8CJ2 - chains A and D of the 8 polymer chains in the assembly; structure by X-ray diffraction, 2.13 A resolution.

[Chain A (and D)]
Molecule: Histone chaperone ASF1A
Source organism: Homo sapiens
Notes: chain D of this document is another copy of the same molecule, construct and numbering; everything in this record applies to it too
UniProtKB: Q9Y294 (ASF1A_HUMAN); numbering as in UniProt (aligned over 1-156)
Chain sequence (156 residues; each row starts with the number of its first residue):
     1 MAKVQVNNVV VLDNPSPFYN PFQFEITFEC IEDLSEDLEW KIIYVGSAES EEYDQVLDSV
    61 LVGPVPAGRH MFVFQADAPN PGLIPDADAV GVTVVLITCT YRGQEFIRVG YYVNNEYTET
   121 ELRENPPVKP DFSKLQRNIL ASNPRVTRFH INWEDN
Unresolved in the structure: 155-156
UniProt features mapped onto this chain:
  - motif: Ile31 to Asp37 (Required for interaction with HIRA)

[Chain A / chain D interface]
Contacting residue pairs - 11 pairs, chain A then chain D:
  Asp33(A) with Ser133(D); Lys134(D), salt bridge
  Leu34(A) with Pro17(D)
  Ser35(A) with Pro17(D); Asn20(D), hydrogen bond (backbone-side chain)
  Glu36(A) with Asn20(D), hydrogen bond
  Pro64(A) with Pro17(D), hydrophobic; Thr118(D); Gln136(D)
  Pro66(A) with Thr118(D); Glu119(D)
Also at the interface, not in a pair above, chain A (8 interface residues in all): Gly63, Ala67
Also at the interface, not in a pair above, chain D (10 interface residues in all): Asp13, Pro15, Ser16

[Overview]
8 residues of chain A and 10 residues of chain D are in contact; the contacts include 2 hydrogen bonds and 1
salt bridge. Polar pairs include Asp33(A)-Lys134(D), Ser35(A)-Asn20(D) and Glu36(A)-Asn20(D).
Chain A and chain D are both Histone chaperone ASF1A (Homo sapiens); the structure, Urea-based foldamer
inhibitor c3u_5 chimera in complex with ASF1 histone chaperone, was determined by X-ray diffraction together
with 8BV1, 8CJ1 and 8CJ3 from the same study.
